PDB entry 6HZ5 | electron microscopy, 4.20 A resolution (low resolution: residue-level contacts below are approximate; hydrogen-bond / salt-bridge calls are withheld) | chains J and K of the 14 polymer chains in the assembly

Chain J (and K):
Name: 5-methylcytosine-specific restriction enzyme B
From: Escherichia coli (strain K12)
Notes: EC 3.1.21.-; chain K of this document is another copy of the same molecule, construct and numbering; everything in this record applies to it too
UniProtKB: P15005 (MCRB_ECOLI), isoform P15005-2; residues 162-459 here correspond to UniProt positions 1-298 (UniProt number = residue number - 161)
Amino-acid sequence (307 residues; numbered 162 to 468; the number before each row is that of its first residue):
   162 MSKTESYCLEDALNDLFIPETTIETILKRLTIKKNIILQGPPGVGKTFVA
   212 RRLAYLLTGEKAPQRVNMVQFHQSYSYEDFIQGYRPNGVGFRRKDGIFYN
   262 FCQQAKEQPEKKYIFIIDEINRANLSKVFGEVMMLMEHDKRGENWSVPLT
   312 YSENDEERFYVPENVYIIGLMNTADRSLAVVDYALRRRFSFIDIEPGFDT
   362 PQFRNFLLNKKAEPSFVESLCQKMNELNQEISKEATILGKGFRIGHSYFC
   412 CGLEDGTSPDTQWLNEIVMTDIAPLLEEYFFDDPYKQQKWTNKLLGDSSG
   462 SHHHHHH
Not modelled in the structure: 162-173, 458-468 (chain K: 162-172, 458-468)
Differences from the reference sequence: expression tag (460-468)
Small-molecule neighbours:
  - GDP (guanosine-5'-diphosphate): Asp176, Leu177, Phe178, Pro203, Gly204, Val205, Gly206, Lys207, Thr208, Phe209, His407, Ser408, Cys411, Cys412
  - GMP-PNP (GNP; phosphoaminophosphonic acid-guanylate ester): Glu298, Asp300, Lys301, Ala345, Arg348, Arg349
From the paper describing this entry:
  - mutagenesis - R348A: decreased catalytic activity
  - mutagenesis - R283A: abolished catalytic activity on GTP (citing earlier work)

Interface between chain J and chain K:
Contacting residue pairs (36; chain J residue first):
  Arg212(J) with Trp306(K)
  Met229(J) with Met295(K); Trp306(K)
  Val230(J) with Met295(K)
  Gln231(J) with Met294(K); Met295(K); Glu298(K); Arg348(K); Arg349(K)
  His233(J) with Ser287(K); Gly291(K); Met294(K)
  Gln234(J) with Asn285(K)
  Ser235(J) with Ser287(K); Lys288(K)
  Arg246(J) with Thr311(K); Tyr312(K)
  Pro247(J) with Tyr245(K); Tyr312(K)
  Asn248(J) with Tyr245(K); Phe252(K)
  Gly249(J) with Tyr245(K); Phe252(K)
  Val250(J) with Phe252(K)
  Gly251(J) with Phe252(K)
  Lys255(J) with Thr311(K)
  Asn261(J) with Asp316(K)
  Glu280(J) with Tyr344(K); Arg348(K)
  Arg283(J) with Tyr344(K)
  Asn333(J) with Tyr344(K)
  Asp336(J) with Tyr344(K)
  Glu427(J) with Lys189(K)
  Thr431(J) with Arg190(K); Lys194(K)
  Glu439(J) with Arg347(K)
Also at the interface, not in a pair above, chain J (24 interface residues in all): Thr208, Arg253
Also at the interface, not in a pair above, chain K (24 interface residues in all): Lys301, Leu310, Glu314, Asp343

In short:
The chain J/chain K interface involves 24 residues from each chain. Bound to chain J: GMP-PNP and GDP. The
paper reports that R348A of chain J reduces catalytic activity; R283A of chain J abolishes catalytic activity
on GTP.
Both chains are 5-methylcytosine-specific restriction enzyme B (Escherichia coli (strain K12)). Entry 6HZ5
(Structure of McrBC without DNA binding domains (Class 1)) was determined by electron microscopy, deposited
together with 6HZ4, 6HZ6, 6HZ7, 6HZ8 and 6HZ9.
